PDB entry 6WO5 | X-ray diffraction, 2.62 A resolution | chains B and E of the 5 polymer chains in the assembly

Chain B:
Name: Fab E1 light chain
Source organism: Homo sapiens
Notes: antibody fragment or engineered binder
Amino-acid sequence (221 residues; each row starts with the number of its first residue; a row labelled like 30A-30E holds insertion residues (30A, then the next letters in order); numbers below 1 keep their minus sign (Ile-2 is residue -2)):
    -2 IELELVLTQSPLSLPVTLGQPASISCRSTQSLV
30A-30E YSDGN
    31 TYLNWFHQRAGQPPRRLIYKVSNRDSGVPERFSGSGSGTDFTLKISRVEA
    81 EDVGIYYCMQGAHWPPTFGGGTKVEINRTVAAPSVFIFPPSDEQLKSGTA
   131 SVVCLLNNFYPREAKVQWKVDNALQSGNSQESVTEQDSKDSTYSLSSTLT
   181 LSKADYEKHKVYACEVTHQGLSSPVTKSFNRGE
Cystine bridges: Cys23-Cys88, Cys134-Cys194

Chain E:
Name: Envelope glycoprotein E2
Source organism: Hepatitis C virus (isolate H)
Amino-acid sequence (191 residues; row label = number of the first residue in the row; note: 45 numbers in that range are skipped by the numbering (no residue carries them; nothing is unmodelled there)):
   410 ARQLINTNGSWHINSTALNCNESLNTGWLAGLFYQHKFDSSGCP
   476 ERLASCGSSGCWHYPPRPCGIVPAKSVCGPVYCFTPSPVVVGTTDRSGAP
   526 TYSWGANDTDVFVLNNTRPPLGNWFGCTWMNSTGFTKVCGAPPG
   593 GPTDGGSGPWITPRCMVDYPYRLWHYPCTINYTIFKVRMYVGGVEHRLEA
   643 ACN
Disordered / not traced: 410-420, 447-448, 476-492, 593-599, 632-637
Cystine bridges: Cys429-Cys503, Cys452-Cys620, Cys494-Cys564, Cys508-Cys552, Cys607-Cys644
Covalently attached groups: N-acetylglucosamine (NAG) linked to Asn423, Asn430, Asn532, Asn540, Asn556
What the authors report for this chain:
  - conformationally variable residues (helix shift, loop rearrangement): Cys429 to Gly451, Trp616
  - mutagenesis - Y613A, Y613F, W616A: abolished binding to CD81
  - mutagenesis - G440C/W616C, G440S, W616F, W616S: decreased binding to CD81
  - mutagenesis - G440C/W616C (Tm change 2.5 degC): increased stability
  - mutagenesis - G440S: unchanged stability
  - mutagenesis - W616S (Tm change 5.1 degC): decreased stability
  - mutagenesis - G440C/W616C: decreased binding to Fab 212.1.1 heavy chain
  - mutagenesis - G440S, W616S: unchanged binding to Fab 212.1.1 heavy chain

Chain B / chain E interface:
Contacting residue pairs - 11 pairs, chain B then chain E:
  Tyr30A(B) - Arg543(E)  hydrogen bond (side chain-backbone)
  Tyr30A(B) - Pro545(E)
  Tyr30A(B) - Leu546(E)  hydrogen bond (side chain-backbone)
  Ser30B(B) - Arg543(E)
  Asp30C(B) - Thr542(E)
  Gly91(B) - Leu546(E)
  Ala92(B) - Leu546(E)
  His93(B) - Leu546(E)
  Trp94(B) - Pro545(E)
  Trp94(B) - Leu546(E)  hydrophobic
  Pro96(B) - Leu546(E)
Interface residues without a listed pair, chain B (9 interface residues in all): Tyr32
Interface residues without a listed pair, chain E (5 interface residues in all): Gly547

Overview:
The interface between chain B and chain E involves 9 residues on one side and 5 on the other, with 2 hydrogen
bonds. Polar contacts include Tyr30A(B)-Arg543(E) and Tyr30A(B)-Leu546(E). From the paper: G440C/W616C, G440S
and W616F of chain E, among others, reduce binding to CD81; conformational variability at Cys429(E) and
Trp616(E); 7 substitutions were tested in all.
Here chain B is Fab E1 light chain (Homo sapiens) and chain E is Envelope glycoprotein E2 (Hepatitis C virus
(isolate H)). Entry 6WO5 (Structure of Hepatitis C Virus Envelope Glycoprotein E2 core from genotype 1a bound
to neutralizing antibody ...) was determined by X-ray diffraction.
